4B9X - chain A; structure by X-ray diffraction, 2.80 A resolution.

== Chain A ==
Protein: Tudor domain-containing protein 1
Organism: Mus musculus
Notes: fragment: extended tudor domain td3, residues 692-917
UniProt: Q99MV1 (TDRD1_MOUSE); residues 692-917 here = UniProt positions 692-917
Amino-acid sequence (226 residues; row label = number of the first residue in the row):
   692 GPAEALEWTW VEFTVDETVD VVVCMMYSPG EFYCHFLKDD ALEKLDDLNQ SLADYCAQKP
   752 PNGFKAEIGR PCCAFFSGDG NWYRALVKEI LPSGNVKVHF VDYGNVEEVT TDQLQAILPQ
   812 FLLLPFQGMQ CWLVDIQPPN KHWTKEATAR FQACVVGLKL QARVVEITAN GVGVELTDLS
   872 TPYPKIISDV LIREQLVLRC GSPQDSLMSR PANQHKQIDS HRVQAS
Not modelled in the structure: 692-696, 753-754, 893-917
UniProt features mapped onto this chain:
  - mutagenesis: Tyr-774 (Y774N: Strongly reduced binding to symmetric dimethylarginines), Asn-796 (N796A: Significantly reduced binding to symmetric dimethylarginines)
From the paper describing this entry:
  - mutagenesis - Y774N (Kd 2 mM): decreased binding to Rme2
  - mutagenesis - Y774A: abolished binding to Rme2

== Summary ==
From UniProt: 2 mutagenesis sites. The paper reports that Y774N reduces binding to Rme2; Y774A abolishes
binding to Rme2.
Chain A is Tudor domain-containing protein 1 (Mus musculus); the structure, Structure of extended Tudor domain
TD3 from mouse TDRD1, was determined by X-ray diffraction (same publication as 4B9W).
